Entry 9FT1 (X-ray diffraction, 2.60 A resolution); this record covers chains B and C of the 28 polymer chains in the assembly.

[Chain B]
Molecule: Proteasome subunit alpha type-3
Organism: Saccharomyces cerevisiae
UniProtKB: P23638 (PSA3_YEAST); residues 0-257 here correspond to UniProt positions 1-258 (UniProt number = residue number + 1)
Amino-acid sequence (258 residues; each row starts with the number of its first residue; numbering starts at 0):
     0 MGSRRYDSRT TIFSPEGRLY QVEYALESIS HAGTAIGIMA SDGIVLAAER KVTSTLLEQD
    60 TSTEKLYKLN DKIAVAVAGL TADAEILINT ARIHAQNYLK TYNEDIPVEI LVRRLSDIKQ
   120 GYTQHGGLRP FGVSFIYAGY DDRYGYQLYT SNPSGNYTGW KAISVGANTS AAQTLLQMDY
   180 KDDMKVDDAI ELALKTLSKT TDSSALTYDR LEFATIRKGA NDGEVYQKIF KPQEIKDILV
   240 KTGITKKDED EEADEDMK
Not modelled in the structure: 0, 245-257
Curated features (UniProtKB/Swiss-Prot):
  - cross-link (Glycyl lysine isopeptide (Lys-Gly)): Lys99 (interchain with G-Cter in ubiquitin), Lys198 (interchain with G-Cter in ubiquitin), Lys230 (interchain with G-Cter in ubiquitin)

[Chain C]
Molecule: Proteasome subunit alpha type-4
Organism: Saccharomyces cerevisiae
UniProtKB: P40303 (PSA4_YEAST); residues -1 to 252 here correspond to UniProt positions 1-254 (UniProt number = residue number + 2)
Amino-acid sequence (254 residues; row label = number of the first residue in the row; numbers below 1 keep their minus sign (Met-1 is residue -1)):
    -1 MSGYDRALSI FSPDGHIFQV EYALEAVKRG TCAVGVKGKN CVVLGCERRS TLKLQDTRIT
    59 PSKVSKIDSH VVLSFSGLNA DSRILIEKAR VEAQSHRLTL EDPVTVEYLT RYVAGVQQRY
   119 TQSGGVRPFG VSTLIAGFDP RDDEPKLYQT EPSGIYSSWS AQTIGRNSKT VREFLEKNYD
   179 RKEPPATVEE CVKLTVRSLL EVVQTGAKNI EITVVKPDSD IVALSSEEIN QYVTQIEQEK
   239 QEQQEQDKKK KSNH
Not modelled in the structure: -1 to 0, 241-252
Curated features (UniProtKB/Swiss-Prot):
  - modified residue: Thr58 (Phosphothreonine)

[How chain B and chain C interact]
Residue-residue contacts (76; chain B residue first):
  Arg3(B) - Arg4(C)
  Asp6(B) - Tyr2(C)  hydrogen bond
  Asp6(B) - Arg4(C)  salt bridge
  Arg8(B) - Tyr2(C)
  Arg8(B) - Arg4(C)
  Thr10(B) - Leu6(C)
  Thr10(B) - Arg125(C)
  Ile11(B) - Leu6(C)  hydrophobic
  Ile11(B) - Gln17(C)
  Phe12(B) - Gln17(C)  hydrogen bond (backbone-side chain)
  Phe12(B) - Tyr20(C)  hydrophobic
  Phe12(B) - Ala21(C)  hydrophobic
  Phe12(B) - Leu76(C)  hydrophobic
  Phe12(B) - Arg125(C)
  Phe12(B) - Pro126(C)
  Phe12(B) - Gly128(C)
  Ser13(B) - Tyr20(C)
  Pro14(B) - Tyr20(C)  hydrophobic
  Pro14(B) - Glu23(C)
  Glu15(B) - Glu23(C)
  Glu15(B) - Arg27(C)  hydrogen bond (backbone-side chain)
  Gly16(B) - Tyr20(C)
  Gly16(B) - Glu23(C)
  Gly16(B) - Ala24(C)
  Arg17(B) - Arg27(C)
  Leu18(B) - Leu76(C)  hydrophobic
  Leu18(B) - Arg125(C)
  Met38(B) - Asp54(C)
  Met38(B) - Arg56(C)
  Arg112(B) - Arg81(C)
  Ser115(B) - Arg81(C)  hydrogen bond (backbone-side chain)
  Asp116(B) - Arg81(C)  salt bridge
  Asp116(B) - Ile82(C)
  Gln119(B) - Ala78(C)
  Gln119(B) - Asp79(C)
  Gln119(B) - Ile82(C)
  Gln119(B) - Arg125(C)
  Thr122(B) - Arg125(C)  hydrogen bond (backbone-side chain)
  Gln123(B) - Tyr118(C)
  Gln123(B) - Gly123(C)
  Gln123(B) - Val124(C)
  Gln123(B) - Arg125(C)  hydrogen bond (backbone-backbone)
  Gln123(B) - Phe127(C)
  His124(B) - Gly123(C)
  His124(B) - Val124(C)
  Gly125(B) - Tyr2(C)
  Gly125(B) - Gly123(C)  hydrogen bond (backbone-backbone)
  Gly126(B) - Tyr2(C)
  Tyr143(B) - Arg56(C)  hydrogen bond (backbone-side chain)
  Tyr143(B) - Ile57(C)  hydrophobic
  Tyr145(B) - Arg56(C)  hydrogen bond (backbone-side chain)
  Gln146(B) - Ile57(C)
  Leu147(B) - Ile57(C)
  Tyr148(B) - Ile57(C)
  Ser153(B) - Ala78(C)
  Gly154(B) - Ala78(C)
  Gly154(B) - Arg81(C)  hydrogen bond (backbone-side chain)
  Asn155(B) - Asn77(C)
  Tyr156(B) - Pro59(C)  hydrophobic
  Tyr156(B) - Arg81(C)
  Gly158(B) - Gln53(C)
  Gly158(B) - Asp54(C)  hydrogen bond (backbone-backbone)
  Gly158(B) - Ile57(C)
  Gly158(B) - Thr58(C)  hydrogen bond (backbone-side chain)
  Trp159(B) - Leu50(C)  hydrophobic
  Trp159(B) - Leu52(C)
  Trp159(B) - Gln53(C)
  Trp159(B) - Asp54(C)
  Lys160(B) - Leu52(C)  hydrogen bond (backbone-backbone)
  Lys160(B) - Gln53(C)
  Lys160(B) - Asp54(C)
  Ala161(B) - Leu52(C)
  Gln172(B) - Leu52(C)
  Leu175(B) - Leu52(C)
  Gln176(B) - Lys51(C)
  Gln176(B) - Leu52(C)
Also at the interface, not in a pair above, chain B (41 interface residues in all): Glu108, Thr157, Tyr179

[In short]
41 residues of chain B face 31 of chain C across their interface, with 13 hydrogen bonds and 2 salt bridges.
Among the polar pairs are Asp6(B)-Arg4(C), Asp116(B)-Arg81(C) and Asp6(B)-Tyr2(C).
Here chain B is Proteasome subunit alpha type-3 and chain C is Proteasome subunit alpha type-4, both from
Saccharomyces cerevisiae. Entry 9FT1 (Yeast 20S proteasome in complex with epoxyketone inhibitor 9) was
determined by X-ray diffraction (same publication as 9FRW, 9FSU, 9FST, 9FSV and 9FT0).
